3IY2 - chains A and B; structure by electron microscopy, 18.00 A resolution (very low resolution: no residue pairs are listed; an interface is given only as per-side residue counts).

[Chain A]
Name: Antibody 6, light chain
Organism: Mus musculus
Notes: fragment: fragment of antibody 6; antibody fragment or engineered binder
Sequence (107 residues; numbered 1 to 107; the number before each row is that of its first residue):
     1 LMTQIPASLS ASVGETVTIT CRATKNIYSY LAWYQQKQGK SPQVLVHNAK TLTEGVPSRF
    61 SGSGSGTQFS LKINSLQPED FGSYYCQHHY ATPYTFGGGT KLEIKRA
Cystine bridges: C21-C86

[Chain B]
Name: Antibody 6, heavy chain
Organism: Mus musculus
Notes: fragment: fragment of antibody 6; antibody fragment or engineered binder
Sequence (111 residues; each row starts with the number of its first residue):
   108 SGTVLARPGA SVKMSCKASG YTFTYWMHWV KQRPGQGLEW IGAIFPGNSD SDYNQKFKGK
   168 AKLTAVTSTS NETAYMDLSS LTDSAVYYCT RKDYGTEVFV YWGQGTLVTV S
Cystine bridges: C123-C196

[How chain A and chain B interact]
At this resolution (18 A) residue pairs are not listed: 20 residues of chain A and 17 of chain B lie at the interface.

[Summary]
Chain A and chain B form an interface of 20 and 17 residues respectively.
Here chain A is Antibody 6, light chain and chain B is Antibody 6, heavy chain, both from Mus musculus. Entry
3IY2 (Variable domains of the computer generated model (WAM) of Fab 6 fitted into the cryoEM reconstruction
...) was determined by electron microscopy (same publication as 3GK8, 3IY0, 3IY1, 3IY3, 3IY4 and 3IY7).
